7E9C - chains B and I of the 11 polymer chains in the assembly; structure by electron microscopy, 3.50 A resolution.

Chain B:
Molecule: Histone H4
From: Saccharomyces cerevisiae (strain ATCC 204508 / S288c)
UniProt: P02309 (H4_YEAST); residues 0-102 here correspond to UniProt positions 1-103 (UniProt number = residue number + 1)
Amino-acid sequence (103 residues; each row starts with the number of its first residue; numbering starts at 0):
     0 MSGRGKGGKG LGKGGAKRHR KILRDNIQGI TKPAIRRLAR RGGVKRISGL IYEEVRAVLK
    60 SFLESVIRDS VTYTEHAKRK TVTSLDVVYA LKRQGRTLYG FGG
Disordered / not traced: 0-16, 102
Curated features (UniProtKB/Swiss-Prot):
  - DNA-binding region: Lys16 to Lys20
  - modified residue: Lys5 (N6-acetyl-N6-methyllysine), Lys8 (N6-acetyllysine), Lys12 (N6-acetyl-N6-methyllysine), Lys16 (N6-acetyllysine), Lys31 (N6-succinyllysine), Arg55 (Omega-N-methylarginine), Ser60 (Phosphoserine), Ser64 (Phosphoserine), Lys77 (N6-succinyllysine), Lys79 (N6-acetyllysine), Lys91 (N6-glutaryllysine)

Chain I:
Molecule: 147-nt DNA strand
From: Escherichia coli
Sequence (147 nucleotides; row label = number of the first residue in the row):
     1 CTGGAGAATC CCGGTGCCGA GGCCGCTCAA TTGGTCGTAG ACAGCTCTAG CACCGCTTAA
    61 ACGCACGTAC GCGCTGTCCC CCGCGTTTTA ACCGCCAAGG GGATTACTCC CTAGTCTCCA
   121 GGCACGTGTC AGATATATAC ATCCTGT
Disordered / not traced: 1-3, 134-147

Interface between chain B and chain I:
Contacting residue pairs (11; chain B residue first):
  Arg35(B) - DC82(I)  salt bridge to the phosphate
  Arg45(B) - DC81(I)  sugar contact
  Arg45(B) - DC82(I)  phosphate contact
  Ile46(B) - DC81(I)  sugar contact
  Ile46(B) - DC82(I)  hydrogen bond to the phosphate
  Ser47(B) - DC81(I)  sugar contact
  Gly48(B) - DC81(I)  phosphate contact
  Tyr51(B) - DC82(I)  phosphate contact
  Arg78(B) - DG102(I)  phosphate contact
  Lys79(B) - DG101(I)  phosphate contact
  Thr80(B) - DG101(I)  sugar contact
Other interface residues (no listed pair), chain B (10 interface residues in all): Arg39
Other interface residues (no listed pair), chain I (5 interface residues in all): DG83

Overview:
The interface between chain B and chain I involves 10 residues on one side and 5 on the other, with 1 hydrogen
bond and 1 salt bridge. Among the polar pairs are Ile46(B)-DC82(I) and Arg35(B)-DC82(I). Curated annotation
(UniProt) lists a DNA-binding region on chain B.
Here chain B is Histone H4 (Saccharomyces cerevisiae (strain ATCC 204508 / S288c)) and chain I is a 147-nt DNA
strand (Escherichia coli). Entry 7E9C (Cryo-EM structure of the 1:1 Orc1 BAH domain in complex with
nucleosome) was determined by electron microscopy.
